PDB entry 1ZQA | X-ray diffraction, 3.20 A resolution | chains T and A of the 3 polymer chains in the assembly

# Chain T
Molecule: 8-nt DNA strand
Sequence (8 nucleotides; row label = number of the first residue in the row):
     1 CATTAGAA

# Chain A
Name: Protein (DNA polymerase beta (e.c.2.7.7.7))
Source organism: Homo sapiens
UniProtKB: P06746 (DPOB_HUMAN); residues 2-335 here correspond to UniProt positions 1-334 (UniProt number = residue number - 1)
Amino-acid sequence (335 residues; numbered 1 to 335; the number before each row is that of its first residue):
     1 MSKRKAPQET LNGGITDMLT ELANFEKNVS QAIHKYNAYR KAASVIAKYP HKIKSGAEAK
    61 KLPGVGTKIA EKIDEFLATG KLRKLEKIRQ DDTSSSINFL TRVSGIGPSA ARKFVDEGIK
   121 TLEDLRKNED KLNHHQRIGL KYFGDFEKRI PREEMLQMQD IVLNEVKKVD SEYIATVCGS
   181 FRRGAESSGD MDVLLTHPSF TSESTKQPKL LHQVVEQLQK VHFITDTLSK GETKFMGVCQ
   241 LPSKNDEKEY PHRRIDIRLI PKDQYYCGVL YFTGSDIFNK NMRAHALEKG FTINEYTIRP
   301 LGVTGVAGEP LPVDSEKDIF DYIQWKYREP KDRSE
Disordered / not traced: 1-8
Swiss-Prot annotation at these positions:
  - binding site (K(+)): Lys61
  - binding site (Na(+)): Lys61
Ion coordination: K+ site 1: Lys60, Leu62, Val65; K+ site 2: Thr101, Val103, Ile106 (shared with 1 residue of chain P)

# Chain T / chain A interface
Contacting residue pairs (11; chain T residue first):
  DA2(T) - Tyr296(A)  sugar contact
  DT3(T) - Thr233(A)  phosphate contact
  DT3(T) - Lys234(A)  base contact
  DT4(T) - Ser229(A)  phosphate contact
  DT4(T) - Lys230(A)  phosphate contact
  DT4(T) - Gly231(A)  phosphate contact
  DT4(T) - Glu232(A)  hydrogen bond to the phosphate
  DT4(T) - Thr233(A)  hydrogen bond to the phosphate
  DT4(T) - Lys234(A)  hydrogen bond to the phosphate
  DA5(T) - Ser229(A)  phosphate contact
  DA5(T) - Lys230(A)  hydrogen bond to the phosphate
Other interface residues (no listed pair), chain T (5 interface residues in all): DG6
Other interface residues (no listed pair), chain A (9 interface residues in all): Asn133, His134

# In short
5 residues of chain T face 9 of chain A across their interface, with 4 hydrogen bonds. Polar contacts include
DT4(T)-Glu232(A), DT4(T)-Thr233(A) and DT4(T)-Lys234(A). Curated annotation (UniProt) lists K+-binding residue
Lys61(A) and Na+-binding residue Lys61(A) on chain A.
Chain T is an 8-nt DNA strand and chain A is Protein (DNA polymerase beta (e.c.2.7.7.7)) (Homo sapiens); the
structure, DNA polymerase beta (pol B) (e.c.2.7.7.7) complexed with seven base pairs of DNA; soaked in the
..., was determined by X-ray diffraction together with 1ZQB, 1ZQC, 1ZQD, 1ZQE, 1ZQG, 1ZQH and 28 further
entries from the same study.
